Entry 1J38 (X-ray diffraction, 2.60 A resolution); this record covers chain A.

[Chain A]
Protein: angiotensin converting enzyme
Source organism: Drosophila melanogaster
Notes: EC 3.4.15.1
Reference sequence: Q10714 (ACE_DROME); numbering as in UniProt (aligned over 14-615)
Sequence (607 residues; numbered 14 to 620; the number before each row is that of its first residue):
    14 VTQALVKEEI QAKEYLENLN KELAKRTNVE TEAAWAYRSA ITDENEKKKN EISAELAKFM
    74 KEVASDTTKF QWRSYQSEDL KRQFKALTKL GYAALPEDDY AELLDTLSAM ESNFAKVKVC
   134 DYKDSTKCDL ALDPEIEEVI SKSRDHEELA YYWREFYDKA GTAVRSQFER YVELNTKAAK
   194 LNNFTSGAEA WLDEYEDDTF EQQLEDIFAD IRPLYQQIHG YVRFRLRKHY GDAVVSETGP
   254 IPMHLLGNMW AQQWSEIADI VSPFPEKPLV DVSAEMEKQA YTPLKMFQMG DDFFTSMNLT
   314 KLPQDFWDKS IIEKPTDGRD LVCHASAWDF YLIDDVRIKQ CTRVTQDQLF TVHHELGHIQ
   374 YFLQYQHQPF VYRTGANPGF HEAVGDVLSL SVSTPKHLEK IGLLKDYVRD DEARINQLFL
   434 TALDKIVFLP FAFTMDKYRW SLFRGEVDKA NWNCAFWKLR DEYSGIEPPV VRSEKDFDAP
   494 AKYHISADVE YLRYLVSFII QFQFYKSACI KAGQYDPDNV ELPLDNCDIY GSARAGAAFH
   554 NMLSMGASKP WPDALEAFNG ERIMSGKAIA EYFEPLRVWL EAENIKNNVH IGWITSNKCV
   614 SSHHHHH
Unresolved in the structure: 14-22
Construct notes: conflict Arg-51 (Gly in Q10714), Ala-53 (Asn in Q10714), Ile-607 (Thr in Q10714); expression tag (616-620)
Curated features (UniProtKB/Swiss-Prot):
  - active site: Glu-368 (Proton acceptor), His-497 (Proton donor)
  - binding site (Zn(2+)): His-367, His-371, Glu-395
  - glycosylation (N-linked (GlcNAc...) asparagine): Asn-196, Asn-311
Cystine bridges: Cys-133/Cys-141, Cys-336/Cys-354, Cys-467/Cys-612, Cys-522/Cys-540
Bound ions: Zn2+: His-367, His-371, Glu-395

[Summary]
The Zn2+ site is built by His-367, His-371 and Glu-395. UniProt lists active-site residues Glu-368 and His-497
and 3 Zn2+-binding residues.
Chain A is angiotensin converting enzyme (Drosophila melanogaster); the structure, Crystal Structure of
Drosophila AnCE, was determined by X-ray diffraction together with 1J36 and 1J37 from the same study.
